6M1H - chains D and E of the 6 polymer chains in the assembly; structure by electron microscopy, 3.60 A resolution.

Chain D:
Molecule: Guanine nucleotide-binding protein G(I)/G(S)/G(O) subunit gamma-2
From: Homo sapiens
UniProt: P59768 (GBG2_HUMAN); residue numbers follow UniProt; this construct covers 1-71
Sequence (71 residues; row label = number of the first residue in the row):
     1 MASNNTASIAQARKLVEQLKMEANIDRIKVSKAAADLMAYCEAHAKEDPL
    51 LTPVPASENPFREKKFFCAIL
Not modelled in the structure: 1-5, 63-71
Curated features (UniProtKB/Swiss-Prot):
  - modified residue: Ala2 (N-acetylalanine), Cys68 (Cysteine methyl ester)
  - lipidation: Cys68 (S-geranylgeranyl cysteine)

Chain E:
Molecule: Guanine nucleotide-binding protein G(I)/G(S)/G(T) subunit beta-1
From: Homo sapiens
UniProt: P62873 (GBB1_HUMAN); residues 1-340 here = UniProt positions 1-340
Sequence (341 residues; each row starts with the number of its first residue; numbering starts at 0):
     0 GMSELDQLRQEAEQLKNQIRDARKACADATLSQITNNIDPVGRIQMRTRR
    50 TLRGHLAKIYAMHWGTDSRLLVSASQDGKLIIWDSYTTNKVHAIPLRSSW
   100 VMTCAYAPSGNYVACGGLDNICSIYNLKTREGNVRVSRELAGHTGYLSCC
   150 RFLDDNQIVTSSGDTTCALWDIETGQQTTTFTGHTGDVMSLSLAPDTRLF
   200 VSGACDASAKLWDVREGMCRQTFTGHESDINAICFFPNGNAFATGSDDAT
   250 CRLFDLRADQELMTYSHDNIICGITSVSFSKSGRLLLAGYDDFNCNVWDA
   300 LKADRAGVLAGHDNRVSCLGVTDDGMAVATGSWDSFLKIWN
Not modelled in the structure: 0-2
Differences from the reference sequence: expression tag (0)
Curated features (UniProtKB/Swiss-Prot):
  - modified residue: Ser2 (N-acetylserine), His266 (Phosphohistidine)
  - natural variant: Leu30 (L30F: In MRD42; uncertain significance), Arg52 (R52G: In MRD42), Gly64 (G64V: In MRD42), Asp76 (D76E: In MRD42; D76G: In MRD42), Gly77 (G77S: In MRD42), Lys78 (K78R: In MRD42), Ile80 (I80N: In MRD42; I80T: In MRD42), His91 (H91R: In MRD42; uncertain significance), Ala92 (A92T: In MRD42), Pro94 (P94S: In MRD42), Leu95 (L95P: In MRD42), Arg96 (R96L: In MRD42), 5 further natural variant entries in UniProt

Interface between chain D and chain E:
Residue-residue contacts (74; chain D residue first):
  Ile9(D) - Glu3(E)
  Ile9(D) - Leu7(E)  hydrophobic
  Ala12(D) - Leu7(E)
  Lys14(D) - Gly182(E)  hydrogen bond (side chain-backbone)
  Leu15(D) - Leu7(E)  hydrophobic
  Leu15(D) - Ala11(E)  hydrophobic
  Val16(D) - Leu7(E)  hydrophobic
  Val16(D) - Glu10(E)
  Val16(D) - Leu14(E)
  Leu19(D) - Leu14(E)  hydrophobic
  Leu19(D) - Ile18(E)
  Glu22(D) - Ile18(E)
  Glu22(D) - Arg219(E)
  Glu22(D) - Gln220(E)
  Glu22(D) - Thr221(E)
  Glu22(D) - Asp258(E)
  Ala23(D) - Gln17(E)
  Asp26(D) - Arg256(E)
  Arg27(D) - Ile18(E)  hydrogen bond (side chain-backbone)
  Arg27(D) - Ala21(E)  hydrogen bond (side chain-backbone)
  Arg27(D) - Arg22(E)
  Arg27(D) - Cys25(E)
  Ile28(D) - Cys25(E)
  Ile28(D) - Arg256(E)
  Ile28(D) - Ala257(E)
  Lys29(D) - Ala24(E)  hydrogen bond (side chain-backbone)
  Lys29(D) - Cys25(E)
  Lys29(D) - Asp27(E)
  Val30(D) - Cys25(E)
  Val30(D) - Asp27(E)
  Val30(D) - Ala28(E)
  Val30(D) - Ala257(E)  hydrophobic
  Val30(D) - Gln259(E)
  Val30(D) - Leu261(E)  hydrophobic
  Ser31(D) - Asp27(E)  hydrogen bond (backbone-side chain)
  Ser31(D) - Ile33(E)
  Ala33(D) - Asp254(E)
  Ala33(D) - Arg256(E)
  Ala34(D) - Leu30(E)  hydrophobic
  Ala34(D) - Ile33(E)  hydrophobic
  Asp36(D) - Arg256(E)  salt bridge
  Leu37(D) - Asn237(E)
  Met38(D) - Leu30(E)  hydrophobic
  Met38(D) - Ile33(E)  hydrophobic
  Tyr40(D) - Phe235(E)  hydrophobic
  Tyr40(D) - Asn237(E)
  Cys41(D) - Ser281(E)
  His44(D) - Ser281(E)  hydrogen bond (backbone-side chain)
  Glu47(D) - Ser281(E)
  Asp48(D) - Ser279(E)
  Asp48(D) - Lys280(E)  hydrogen bond (side chain-backbone)
  Asp48(D) - Ser281(E)  hydrogen bond (side chain-backbone)
  Pro49(D) - Asp323(E)
  Pro49(D) - Gly324(E)
  Pro49(D) - Met325(E)  hydrophobic
  Leu50(D) - Gly324(E)
  Leu50(D) - Met325(E)
  Leu50(D) - Asn340(E)
  Leu51(D) - Val40(E)  hydrophobic
  Leu51(D) - Ile43(E)
  Leu51(D) - Leu284(E)  hydrophobic
  Asn59(D) - Arg48(E)
  Asn59(D) - Asn340(E)
  Pro60(D) - Arg49(E)
  Pro60(D) - Tyr85(E)
  Pro60(D) - Met325(E)
  Phe61(D) - Arg48(E)
  Phe61(D) - Arg49(E)  hydrogen bond (backbone-side chain)
  Phe61(D) - Ser84(E)
  Phe61(D) - Tyr85(E)  hydrophobic
  Phe61(D) - Ala326(E)  hydrophobic
  Phe61(D) - Asn340(E)
  Arg62(D) - Arg48(E)
  Arg62(D) - Arg49(E)
Other interface residues (no listed pair), chain D (35 interface residues in all): Lys20, Ile25, Ala45, Val54
Other interface residues (no listed pair), chain E (51 interface residues in all): Leu4, Lys15, Ile37, Pro236, Leu252, Gly282, Arg283, Leu300, Val327

Summary:
35 residues of chain D face 51 of chain E across their interface; the contacts include 9 hydrogen bonds and 1
salt bridge. Polar contacts include Asp36(D)-Arg256(E), Lys14(D)-Gly182(E) and Arg27(D)-Ile18(E).
Chain D is Guanine nucleotide-binding protein G(I)/G(S)/G(O) subunit gamma-2 and chain E is Guanine
nucleotide-binding protein G(I)/G(S)/G(T) subunit beta-1, both from Homo sapiens; the structure, CryoEM
structure of human PAC1 receptor in complex with maxadilan, was determined by electron microscopy (same
publication as 6M1I).
